Entry 7BEF (electron microscopy, 4.50 A resolution (low resolution: residue-level contacts below are approximate; hydrogen-bond / salt-bridge calls are withheld)); this record covers chains D and T of the 9 polymer chains in the assembly.

Chain D:
Molecule: DNA-directed RNA polymerase subunit beta'
Source organism: Escherichia coli (strain K12)
Notes: EC 2.7.7.6
UniProt: P0A8T7 (RPOC_ECOLI); numbering as in UniProt (aligned over 1-1407)
Amino-acid sequence (1407 residues; row label = number of the first residue in the row):
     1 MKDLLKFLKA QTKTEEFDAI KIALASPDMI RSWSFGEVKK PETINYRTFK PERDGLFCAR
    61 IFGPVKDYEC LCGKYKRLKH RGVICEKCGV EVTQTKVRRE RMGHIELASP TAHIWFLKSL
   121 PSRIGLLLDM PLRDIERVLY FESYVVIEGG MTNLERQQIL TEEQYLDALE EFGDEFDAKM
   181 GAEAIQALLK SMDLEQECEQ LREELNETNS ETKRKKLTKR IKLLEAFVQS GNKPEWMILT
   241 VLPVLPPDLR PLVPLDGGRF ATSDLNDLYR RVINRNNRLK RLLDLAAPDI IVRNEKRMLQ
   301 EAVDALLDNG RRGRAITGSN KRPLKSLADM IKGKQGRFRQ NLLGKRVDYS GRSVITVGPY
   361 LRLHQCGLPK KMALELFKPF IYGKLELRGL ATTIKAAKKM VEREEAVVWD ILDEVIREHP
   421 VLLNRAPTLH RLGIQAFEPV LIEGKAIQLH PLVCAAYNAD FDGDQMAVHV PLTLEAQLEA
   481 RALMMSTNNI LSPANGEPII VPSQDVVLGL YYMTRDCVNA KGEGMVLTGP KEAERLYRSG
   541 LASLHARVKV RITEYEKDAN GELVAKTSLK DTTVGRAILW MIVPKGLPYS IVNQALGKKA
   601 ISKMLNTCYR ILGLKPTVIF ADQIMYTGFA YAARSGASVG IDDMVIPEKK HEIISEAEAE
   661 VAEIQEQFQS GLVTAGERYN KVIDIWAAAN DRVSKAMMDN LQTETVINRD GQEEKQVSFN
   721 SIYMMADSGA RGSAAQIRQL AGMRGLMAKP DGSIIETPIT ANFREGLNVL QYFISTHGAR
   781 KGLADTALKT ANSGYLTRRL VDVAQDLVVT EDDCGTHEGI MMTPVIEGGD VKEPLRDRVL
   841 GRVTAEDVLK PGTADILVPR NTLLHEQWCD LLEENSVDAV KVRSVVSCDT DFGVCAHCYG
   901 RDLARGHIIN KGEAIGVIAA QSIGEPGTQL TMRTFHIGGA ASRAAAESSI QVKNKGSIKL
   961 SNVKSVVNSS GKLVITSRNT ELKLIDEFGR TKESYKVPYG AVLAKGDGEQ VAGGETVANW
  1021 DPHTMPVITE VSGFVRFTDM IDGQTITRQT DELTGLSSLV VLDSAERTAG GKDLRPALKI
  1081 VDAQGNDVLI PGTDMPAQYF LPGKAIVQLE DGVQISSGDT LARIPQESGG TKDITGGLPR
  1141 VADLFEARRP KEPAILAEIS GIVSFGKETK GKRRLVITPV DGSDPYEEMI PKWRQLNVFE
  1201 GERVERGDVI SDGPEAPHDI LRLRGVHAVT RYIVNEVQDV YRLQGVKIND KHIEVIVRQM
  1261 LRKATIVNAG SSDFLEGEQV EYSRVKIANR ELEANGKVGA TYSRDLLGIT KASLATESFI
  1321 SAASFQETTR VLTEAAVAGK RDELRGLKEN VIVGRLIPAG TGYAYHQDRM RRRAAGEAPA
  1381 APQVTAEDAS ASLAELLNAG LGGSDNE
Disordered / not traced: 1-14, 1377-1407
Curated features (UniProtKB/Swiss-Prot):
  - binding site (Zn(2+)): Cys70, Cys72, Cys85, Cys88, Cys814, Cys888, Cys895, Cys898
  - binding site (Mg(2+)): Asp460, Asp462, Asp464
  - modified residue: Lys983 (N6-acetyllysine)

Chain T:
Molecule: pmicF promoter template DNA
Source organism: Klebsiella pneumoniae
Sequence (73 nucleotides; numbered -15 to 57; the number before each row is that of its first residue; numbers below 1 keep their minus sign (DA-15 is residue -15)):
   -15 AGTTAATGAT GATAGCGGGA GTTATTCTAG TCGCAGGCGA CCATTTTGTT TTGTCATTCA
    45 GTGCTATACC TGA

Chain D / chain T interface:
Residue-residue contacts (25):
  Trp115(D) - DA-4(T)
  Leu120(D) - DG-5(T)
  Lys213(D) - DT-13(T)
  Arg259(D) - DT7(T)
  Arg311(D) - DG-5(T)
  Arg311(D) - DA-4(T)
  Asn320(D) - DA8(T)
  Lys332(D) - DA-4(T)
  Lys332(D) - DT-3(T)
  Lys334(D) - DC0(T)
  Arg339(D) - DA-2(T)
  Arg339(D) - DC0(T)
  Arg352(D) - DG2(T)
  Ala426(D) - DC0(T)
  Ala426(D) - DG1(T)
  Pro427(D) - DC0(T)
  Ala787(D) - DG-1(T)
  Thr790(D) - DG-1(T)
  Ala791(D) - DG-1(T)
  Tyr795(D) - DA-2(T)
  Met1189(D) - DA-11(T)
  Gln1326(D) - DT-3(T)
  Glu1327(D) - DT-3(T)
  Arg1330(D) - DG-5(T)
  Arg1330(D) - DA-4(T)
Interface residues without a listed pair, chain D (24 interface residues in all): Ser210, Gly257, Arg312, Gln465
Interface residues without a listed pair, chain T (13 interface residues in all): DT-12

In short:
24 residues of chain D and 13 residues of chain T are in contact. From UniProt: 8 Zn2+-binding residues and 3
Mg2+-binding residues on chain D.
Here chain D is DNA-directed RNA polymerase subunit beta' (Escherichia coli (strain K12)) and chain T is pmicF
promoter template DNA (Klebsiella pneumoniae). Entry 7BEF (Structures of class II bacterial transcription
complexes) was determined by electron microscopy, deposited together with 7BEG.
